PDB entry 8D0Y | X-ray diffraction, 4.70 A resolution (low resolution: residue-level contacts below are approximate; hydrogen-bond / salt-bridge calls are withheld) | chains L and G of the 6 polymer chains in the assembly

# Chain L
Name: PGT124 Fab Light Chain
Organism: Macaca mulatta
Notes: antibody fragment or engineered binder
Amino-acid sequence (213 residues; each row starts with the number of its first residue):
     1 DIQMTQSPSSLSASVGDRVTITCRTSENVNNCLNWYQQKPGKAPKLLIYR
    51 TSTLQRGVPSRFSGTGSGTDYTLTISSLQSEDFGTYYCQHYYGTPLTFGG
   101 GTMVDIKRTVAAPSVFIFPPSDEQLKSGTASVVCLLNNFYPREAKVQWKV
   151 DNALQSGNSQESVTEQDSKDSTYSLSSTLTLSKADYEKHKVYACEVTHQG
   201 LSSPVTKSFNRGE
Disulfide bonds: Cys23-Cys88, Cys134-Cys194
What the authors report for this chain:
  - binding site for N-acetylglucosamine: Asn30

# Chain G
Name: BG505SOSIPv8 gp120
Organism: Human immunodeficiency virus 1
Amino-acid sequence (455 residues; numbered 32 to 507 plus 1 insertion-coded residue; 22 numbers in that range are skipped by the numbering (no residue carries them; nothing is unmodelled there); the number before each row is that of its first residue):
    32 ENLWVTVYYGVPVWKDAETTLFCASDAKAYETKKHNVWATHCCVPTDPNP
    82 QEIHLENVTEEFNMWKNNMVEQMHEDIISLWDQSLKPCVKLTPLCVTLQC
   132 TNVTNNITDDMR
   152 GELKNCSFNMTTELRDKKQKVYSLFYRLDVVQIN
   187 SNKEYRLINCNTSAITQACPKVSFEPIPIHYCAPAGFAILKCKDKKFNGT
   237 GPCPNVSTVQCTHGIKPVVSTQLLLNGSLAEEEVIIRSENITNNAKNILV
   287 QLNTPVQINCTRPNNNTVKSIRI
   312 GPGQWFYYTG
  321A D
   322 IIGDIRQAHCNVSKATWNETLGKVVKQLRKHFGNNTIIRFANSSGGDLEV
   372 TTHSFNCGGEFFYCNTSGLFNSTWIS
   409 GSNDSITLPCRIKQIINMWQRIGQAMYAPPIQGVIRCVSNITGLILTRDG
   459 GSTNSTTETFRPGGGDMRDNWRSELYKYKVVKIEPLGVAPTRCKRRVVG
Disulfide bonds: Cys54-Cys74, Cys119-Cys205, Cys126-Cys196, Cys131-Cys157, Cys218-Cys247, Cys228-Cys239, Cys296-Cys331, Cys378-Cys445, Cys385-Cys418
Covalent attachments: glycan linked to Asn88; N-acetylglucosamine (NAG) linked to Asn234, Asn241, Asn262, Asn276, Asn295, Asn301, Asn332, Asn355, Asn363, Asn386, Asn392, Asn448
Small-molecule neighbours: N-acetylglucosamine (NAG; 2-acetamido-2-deoxy-beta-D-glucopyranose): Gln130, Ser158, Asn160, Lys171
What the authors report for this chain:
  - post-translational modification sites: Asn197, Asn276, Asn386
  - mutagenesis - E275K: increased binding to gl-VRC01

# Chain L / chain G interface
Residue-residue contacts (8):
  Asp1(L) with Ser460(G)
  Glu27(L) with Ser460(G)
  Tyr92(L) with Ile277(G); Asn279(G)
  Gly93(L) with Asn279(G); Ala281(G)
  Thr94(L) with Asn280(G); Gly458(G)
Interface residues without a listed pair, chain L (7 interface residues in all): Ile2, Asn30
Interface residues without a listed pair, chain G (7 interface residues in all): Asp457

# Overview
The chain L/chain G interface involves 7 residues from each chain. Bound to chain G: N-acetylglucosamine.
N-acetylglucosamine is covalently linked to Asn88(G), Asn234(G), Asn241(G), Asn262(G), Asn276(G) and Asn295(G)
and 7 more. From the paper: a binding site for N-acetylglucosamine at Asn30(L); E275K of chain G increases
binding to gl-VRC01.
Here chain L is PGT124 Fab Light Chain (Macaca mulatta) and chain G is BG505SOSIPv8 gp120 (Human
immunodeficiency virus 1). Entry 8D0Y (Crystal Structure of HIV-1 BG505 SOSIPv8 Trimer in Complex with CD4bs
targeting antibody 21N13 and interface ...) was determined by X-ray diffraction together with 8SW3 and 8D01
from the same study.
